PDB entry 6P97 | X-ray diffraction, 1.80 A resolution | chains A and B

# Chain A (and B)
Protein: Beta-lactamase
Organism: Klebsiella pneumoniae
Notes: EC 3.5.2.6; chain B of this document is another copy of the same molecule, construct and numbering; everything in this record applies to it too
UniProt: Q6XEC0 (Q6XEC0_KLEPN); residue numbers follow UniProt; this construct covers 1-265
Sequence (265 residues; each row starts with the number of its first residue):
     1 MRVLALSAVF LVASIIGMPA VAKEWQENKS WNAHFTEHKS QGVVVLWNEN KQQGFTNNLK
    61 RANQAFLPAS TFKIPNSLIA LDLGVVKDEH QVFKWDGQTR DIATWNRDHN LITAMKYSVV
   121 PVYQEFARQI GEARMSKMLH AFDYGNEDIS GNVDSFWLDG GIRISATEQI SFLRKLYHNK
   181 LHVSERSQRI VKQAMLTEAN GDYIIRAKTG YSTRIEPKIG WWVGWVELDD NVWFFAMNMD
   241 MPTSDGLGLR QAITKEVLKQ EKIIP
Unresolved in the structure: 1-22
Curated features (UniProtKB/Swiss-Prot):
  - active site: Ser70 (Acyl-ester intermediate)
  - binding site (a beta-lactam): Ser70, Lys73, Ser118, Arg250
  - modified residue: Lys73 (N6-carboxylysine)
  - mutagenesis: Ser70 (S70A: Does not alter thermal stability; S70G: Increases thermal stability. Abolishes hydrolysis of cephalothin and decreases catalytic efficiency about 60-fold with respect to ampicillin), Arg189 (R189A: No significant effect on catalytic efficiency with respect to ampicillin. Very little reduction in dimerization at neutral pH. Predominantly monomer at neutral pH; when associated with A-206 ...), Arg206 (R206A: No significant effect on catalytic efficiency with respect to ampicillin, nitrocefin or imipenem. Very little reduction in dimerization at neutral pH. Predominantly monomer at neutral pH ...)
Glycans and other covalent adducts: IMIPENEM, open form (IM2) linked to Ser70
Bound ions: Ca2+ site 1: Glu37, Glu256; Cd2+ site 1: Glu37, His38, Glu125, Glu256; Ca2+ site 2: Asp143, Glu147 (shared with Asp143(B), Glu147(B) of chain B); Cd2+ site 2: Glu147 (shared with Asp143(B) of chain B); Ca2+ site 3 near Asp154 (its only coordinating residue here)
Small-molecule neighbours: IMIPENEM, open form (IM2; (5R)-5-[(1S,2R)-1-formyl-2-hydroxypropyl]-3-[(2-{[(E)-iminomethyl]amino}ethyl)sulfanyl]-4,5-dihydro-1H-pyrrole-2-carbox ylic acid): Ala69, Ile102, Trp105, Ser118, Val120, Leu158, Thr209, Gly210, Tyr211, Ser244, Leu247, Arg250
What the authors report for this chain:
  - binding site for chloride ion: Lys73, Trp157
  - binding site for IMIPENEM, open form: Ser118, Val120, Leu158, Thr209, Arg250
  - conformationally variable residues (loop rearrangement): Val120
  - post-translational modification sites: Lys73 (citing earlier work)

# Chain A / chain B interface
Residue-residue contacts (30; chain A residue first):
  Glu89(A) - Arg189(B)  salt bridge
  His90(A) - Tyr177(B)
  Thr113(A) - Asp229(B)
  Lys116(A) - Gly201(B)  hydrogen bond (side chain-backbone)
  Lys116(A) - Asp229(B)  salt bridge
  Tyr117(A) - Asp229(B)  hydrogen bond
  Tyr177(A) - His90(B)
  Glu185(A) - Arg186(B)  salt bridge
  Arg186(A) - Glu185(B)  salt bridge
  Arg189(A) - Glu89(B)  salt bridge
  Arg189(A) - Ile190(B)
  Arg189(A) - Gln193(B)
  Ile190(A) - Arg189(B)
  Gln193(A) - Arg189(B)
  Leu196(A) - Leu196(B)  hydrophobic
  Leu196(A) - Ala199(B)  hydrophobic
  Leu196(A) - Ile204(B)  hydrophobic
  Leu196(A) - Arg206(B)
  Thr197(A) - Asn200(B)
  Glu198(A) - Ala199(B)
  Ala199(A) - Glu198(B)
  Ala199(A) - Ala199(B)  hydrogen bond (backbone-backbone)
  Asn200(A) - Thr197(B)
  Gly201(A) - Lys116(B)  hydrogen bond (backbone-side chain)
  Arg206(A) - Leu196(B)
  Asp229(A) - Arg107(B)  salt bridge
  Asp229(A) - Thr113(B)
  Asp229(A) - Lys116(B)  salt bridge
  Asp229(A) - Tyr117(B)  hydrogen bond
  Asp230(A) - Arg107(B)  salt bridge
Also at the interface, not in a pair above, chain A (23 interface residues in all): Asp88, Arg107, Ile204

# In short
23 residues of chain A and 21 residues of chain B are in contact; the contacts include 5 hydrogen bonds and 8
salt bridges. Polar pairs include Glu89(A)-Arg189(B), Lys116(A)-Asp229(B) and Glu185(A)-Arg186(B). The paper
reports a binding site for IMIPENEM, open form at Ser118(A), Val120(A) and Leu158(A) among others; a binding
site for chloride ion at Lys73(A) and Trp157(A).
Chain A and chain B are both Beta-lactamase (Klebsiella pneumoniae); the structure, OXA-48 carbapanemase,
imipenem complex, was determined by X-ray diffraction (same publication as 6P96, 6P98, 6P99 and 6P9C).
